7UIY - chains D and S of the 14 polymer chains in the assembly; structure by electron microscopy, 3.22 A resolution.

Chain D:
Molecule: ATP-dependent Clp protease ATP-binding subunit ClpA
Source organism: Escherichia coli
UniProtKB: A0A836NDF2 (A0A836NDF2_ECOLX); residue numbers follow UniProt; this construct covers 1-758
Chain sequence (758 residues; row label = number of the first residue in the row):
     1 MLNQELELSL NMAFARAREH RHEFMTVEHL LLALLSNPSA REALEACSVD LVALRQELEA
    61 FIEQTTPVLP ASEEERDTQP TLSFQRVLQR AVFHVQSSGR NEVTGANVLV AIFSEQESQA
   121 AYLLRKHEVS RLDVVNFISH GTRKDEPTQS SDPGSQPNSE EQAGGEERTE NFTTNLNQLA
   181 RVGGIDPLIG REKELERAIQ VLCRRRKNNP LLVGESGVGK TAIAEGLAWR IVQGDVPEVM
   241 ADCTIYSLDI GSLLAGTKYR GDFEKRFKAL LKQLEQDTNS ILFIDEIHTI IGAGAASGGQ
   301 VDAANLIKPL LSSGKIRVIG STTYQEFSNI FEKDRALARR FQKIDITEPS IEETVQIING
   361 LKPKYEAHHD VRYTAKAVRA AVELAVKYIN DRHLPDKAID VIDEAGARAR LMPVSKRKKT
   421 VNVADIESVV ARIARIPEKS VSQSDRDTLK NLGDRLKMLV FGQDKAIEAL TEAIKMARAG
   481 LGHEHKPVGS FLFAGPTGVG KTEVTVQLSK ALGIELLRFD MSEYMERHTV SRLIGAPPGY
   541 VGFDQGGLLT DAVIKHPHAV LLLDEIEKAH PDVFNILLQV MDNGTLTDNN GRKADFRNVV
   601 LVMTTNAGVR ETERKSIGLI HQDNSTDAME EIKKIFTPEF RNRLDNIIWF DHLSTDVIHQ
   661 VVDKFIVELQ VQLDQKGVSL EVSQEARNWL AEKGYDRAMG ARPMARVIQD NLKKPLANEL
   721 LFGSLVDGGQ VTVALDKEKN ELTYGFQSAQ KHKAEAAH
Disordered / not traced: 1-168, 749-758
Differences from the reference sequence: conflict T169 (Met in A0A836NDF2)
Ligand contacts:
  - ADP (adenosine-5'-diphosphate): L459, V460, F461, P496, T497, G498, V499, G500, K501, T502, E503, E565, L653, V661, K664, A701, R702
  - ATP-gamma-S (AGS; phosphothiophosphoric acid-adenylate ester), molecule 1: D186, P187, L188, I189, R191, E215, S216, G217, V218, G219, K220, T221, A222, D285, E286, T323, I357, L361, Y365, P395, D396, I399
  - ATP-gamma-S (AGS), molecule 2: R206, S312, A336, R339, R340

Chain S:
Molecule: ATP-dependent Clp protease adapter protein ClpS
Source organism: Escherichia coli
UniProtKB: A0A1X3JJM5 (A0A1X3JJM5_ECOLX); numbering as in UniProt (aligned over 1-106)
Chain sequence (106 residues; each row starts with the number of its first residue):
     1 MGKTNDWLDF DQLAEEKVRD ALKPPSMYKV ILVNDDYTPM EFVIDVLQKF FSYDVERATQ
    61 LMLAVHYQGK AICGVFTAEV AETKVAMVNK YARENEHPLL CTLEKA
Disordered / not traced: 1-15, 27-106

Interface between chain D and chain S:
Pairs across the interface (17; chain D residue first):
  K258(D) - R19(S)
  K258(D) - D20(S)  hydrogen bond (backbone-backbone)
  Y259(D) - D20(S)
  Y259(D) - L22(S)
  R260(D) - D20(S)  hydrogen bond (backbone-backbone)
  R260(D) - A21(S)
  G261(D) - R19(S)
  E264(D) - R19(S)  salt bridge
  G292(D) - K17(S)
  A293(D) - K17(S)  hydrogen bond (backbone-side chain)
  G294(D) - R19(S)  hydrogen bond (backbone-side chain)
  A295(D) - K17(S)
  A296(D) - K17(S)
  A296(D) - R19(S)
  S297(D) - K17(S)  hydrogen bond (backbone-backbone)
  S297(D) - V18(S)
  V301(D) - R19(S)

Summary:
The interface between chain D and chain S involves 12 residues on one side and 6 on the other; the contacts
include 5 hydrogen bonds and 1 salt bridge. Among the polar pairs are E264(D)-R19(S), A293(D)-K17(S) and
G294(D)-R19(S). Bound to chain D: ATP-gamma-S and ADP.
Chain D is ATP-dependent Clp protease ATP-binding subunit ClpA and chain S is ATP-dependent Clp protease
adapter protein ClpS, both from Escherichia coli; the structure, ClpAP complex bound to ClpS N-terminal
extension, class IIIa, was determined by electron microscopy, deposited together with 7UIV, 7UIW, 7UIX, 7UIZ
and 7UJ0.
